Entry 8T33 (X-ray diffraction, 1.60 A resolution); this record covers chains A and B.

[Chain A]
Molecule: Gamma-aminobutyric acid receptor-associated protein
Organism: Homo sapiens
UniProtKB: O95166 (GBRAP_HUMAN); residues 1-117 here = UniProt positions 1-117
Chain sequence (119 residues; numbered -1 to 117; the number before each row is that of its first residue; numbers below 1 keep their minus sign (Gly-1 is residue -1)):
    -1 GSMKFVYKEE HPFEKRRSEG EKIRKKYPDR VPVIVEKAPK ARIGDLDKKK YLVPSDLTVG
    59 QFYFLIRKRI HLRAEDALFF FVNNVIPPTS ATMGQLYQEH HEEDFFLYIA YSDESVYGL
Not modelled in the structure: -1 to 0
Sequence notes: expression tag (-1 to 0)
Modified residues: Lys46 (N(6)-acetyllysine; ALY)
Bound ions: Zn2+ site 1: Glu8, Asp43; Zn2+ site 2 near His9 (its only coordinating residue here); Zn2+ site 3: Glu12, Glu97 (together with acetate ion); Zn2+ site 4: Glu12, Glu97, His98 (together with acetate ion); Zn2+ site 5 near Asp54 (its only coordinating residue here); Zn2+ site 6 near His69 (its only coordinating residue here); Zn2+ site 7: His99, Glu112, Leu117; Zn2+ site 8 near Glu101 (its only coordinating residue here)
UniProt features mapped onto this chain:
  - region: Met1 to Arg22 (Interaction with beta-tubulin), Ala36 to Ile68 (Interaction with GABRG2), Lys48 to Leu50 (Interaction with LIR (LC3 nteracting Region) motif of ATG3)
  - site: Glu17 (Interaction with LIR (LC3 nteracting Region) motif of ATG3), Arg28 (Interaction with LIR (LC3 nteracting Region) motif of ATG3), Gly116, Leu117 (Cleavage)
  - lipidation: Gly116 (Phosphatidylethanolamine amidated glycine)
  - mutagenesis: Lys24 (K24Q: No effect on WDFY3-binding. Impaired WDFY3-binding, but no effect on SQSTM1-binding; when associated with H-25 and H-54), Tyr25 (Y25H: No effect on WDFY3-binding. Impaired WDFY3-binding, but no effect on SQSTM1-binding; when associated with Q-24 and H-54), Tyr49 to Leu50 (Inhibits interaction with TECPR2), Asp54 (D54H: No effect on WDFY3-binding. Impaired WDFY3-binding, but no effect on SQSTM1-binding; when associated with Q-24 and H-25), Arg67 (R67A: No effect on interaction with TECPR2), Gly116 (G116A: Impairs localization at the autophagosomal membrane)

[Chain B]
Molecule: Tumor protein p53-inducible nuclear protein 2
Organism: Homo sapiens
UniProtKB: Q8IXH6 (T53I2_HUMAN); numbering as in UniProt (aligned over 31-43)
Chain sequence (15 residues; row label = number of the first residue in the row):
    29 GSEVDGWLII DLPDS
Not modelled in the structure: 29-33, 42-43
Sequence notes: expression tag (29-30)

[Interface between chain A and chain B]
Pairs across the interface (28; chain A residue first):
  Glu17(A) with Trp35(B)
  Ile21(A) with Trp35(B), hydrophobic
  Arg28(A) with Ile37(B); Ile38(B), hydrogen bond (side chain-backbone); Asp39(B), salt bridge
  Pro30(A) with Trp35(B), hydrophobic
  Lys46(A) with Leu36(B)
  Lys48(A) with Gly34(B); Trp35(B); Leu36(B), hydrogen bond (backbone-backbone)
  Tyr49(A) with Trp35(B); Leu36(B), hydrophobic; Ile38(B), hydrophobic
  Leu50(A) with Leu36(B), hydrogen bond (backbone-backbone); Ile37(B); Ile38(B), hydrogen bond (backbone-backbone)
  Pro52(A) with Ile38(B); Asp39(B); Leu40(B)
  Asp54(A) with Leu40(B)
  Leu55(A) with Ile38(B), hydrophobic; Asp39(B); Leu40(B); Pro41(B)
  Gln59(A) with Pro41(B)
  Leu63(A) with Ile38(B), hydrophobic
  Arg67(A) with Leu36(B)
  Phe104(A) with Trp35(B), hydrophobic
Other interface residues (no listed pair), chain A (17 interface residues in all): Val51, Phe60

[In short]
The interface between chain A and chain B involves 17 residues on one side and 8 on the other; the contacts
include 4 hydrogen bonds and 1 salt bridge. Polar contacts include Arg28(A)-Asp39(B), Arg28(A)-Ile38(B) and
Lys48(A)-Leu36(B). From UniProt: 7 mutagenesis sites on chain A.
Here chain A is Gamma-aminobutyric acid receptor-associated protein and chain B is Tumor protein p53-inducible
nuclear protein 2, both from Homo sapiens. Entry 8T33 (Crystal structure of K46 acetylated GABARAP in complex
with the LIR of TP53INP2/DOR) was determined by X-ray diffraction, deposited together with 8T31 and 8T32.
